Entry 7BZU (electron microscopy, 3.00 A resolution); this record covers chains B and C of the 5 polymer chains in the assembly.

Chain B:
Protein: Capsid protein VP2
Organism: Coxsackievirus A10
UniProtKB: G0YPI2 (G0YPI2_9ENTO); residues 1-255 here correspond to UniProt positions 70-324 (UniProt number = residue number + 69)
Chain sequence (255 residues; numbered 1 to 255; the number before each row is that of its first residue):
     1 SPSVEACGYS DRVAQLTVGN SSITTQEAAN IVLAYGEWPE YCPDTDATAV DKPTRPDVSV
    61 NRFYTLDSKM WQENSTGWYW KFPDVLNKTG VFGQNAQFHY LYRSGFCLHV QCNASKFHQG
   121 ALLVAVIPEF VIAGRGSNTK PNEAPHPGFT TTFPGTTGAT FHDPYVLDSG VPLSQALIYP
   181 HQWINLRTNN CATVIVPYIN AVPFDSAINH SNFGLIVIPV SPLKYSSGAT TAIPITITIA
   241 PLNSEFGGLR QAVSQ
Disordered / not traced: 1-9

Chain C:
Protein: Capsid protein VP3
Organism: Coxsackievirus A10
UniProtKB: G0YPI2 (G0YPI2_9ENTO); residues 1-240 here correspond to UniProt positions 325-564 (UniProt number = residue number + 324)
Chain sequence (240 residues; each row starts with the number of its first residue):
     1 GIPAELRPGT NQFLTTDDDT AAPILPGFTP TPTIHIPGEV HSLLELCRVE TILEVNNTTE
    61 ATGLTRLLIP VSSQNKADEL CAAFMVDPGR IGPWQSTLVG QICRYYTQWS GSLKVTFMFT
   121 GSFMATGKML VAYSPPGSAQ PANRETAMLG THVIWDFGLQ SSVSLVIPWI SNTHFRTAKT
   181 GGNYDYYTAG VVTLWYQTNY VVPPETPGEA YIIAMGAAQD NFTLKICKDT DEVTQQAVLQ
Disordered / not traced: 240

Interface between chain B and chain C:
Contacting residue pairs (66; chain B residue first):
  Arg-12(B) / Leu-159(C)
  Tyr-35(B) / Gly-38(C)
  Glu-37(B) / His-35(C)  salt bridge
  Glu-37(B) / Pro-37(C)
  Glu-37(B) / Gly-38(C)
  Asp-46(B) / Thr-33(C)
  Asp-46(B) / Ile-34(C)
  Asp-46(B) / His-35(C)
  Lys-116(B) / Ser-122(C)  hydrogen bond (backbone-side chain)
  Lys-116(B) / Phe-123(C)
  Lys-116(B) / Met-124(C)
  Phe-117(B) / Pro-204(C)
  Phe-117(B) / Glu-205(C)
  Phe-117(B) / Thr-206(C)
  Phe-117(B) / Pro-207(C)
  His-118(B) / Ser-122(C)
  Gln-119(B) / Gly-121(C)
  Gln-119(B) / Ser-122(C)
  Gln-119(B) / Glu-209(C)  hydrogen bond (side chain-backbone)
  Gln-119(B) / Ala-210(C)
  Gly-120(B) / Thr-120(C)
  Ala-121(B) / Thr-120(C)
  Pro-164(B) / Leu-64(C)  hydrophobic
  Tyr-165(B) / Glu-54(C)  hydrogen bond
  Tyr-165(B) / Gly-63(C)
  Tyr-165(B) / Leu-64(C)
  Ser-174(B) / Thr-51(C)
  Ser-174(B) / Ile-52(C)  hydrogen bond (backbone-backbone)
  Ser-174(B) / Leu-67(C)
  Ser-174(B) / Ser-96(C)  hydrogen bond
  Gln-175(B) / Ser-96(C)
  Gln-175(B) / Thr-97(C)  hydrogen bond (side chain-backbone)
  Gln-175(B) / Leu-98(C)
  Gln-175(B) / Gln-101(C)
  Leu-177(B) / Val-49(C)
  Leu-177(B) / Glu-50(C)
  Leu-177(B) / Ile-52(C)  hydrophobic
  Ile-178(B) / Val-49(C)  hydrophobic
  Trp-183(B) / Ile-213(C)  hydrophobic
  Asn-185(B) / Met-118(C)
  Asn-185(B) / Phe-119(C)  hydrogen bond (side chain-backbone)
  Asn-185(B) / Thr-120(C)
  Asn-185(B) / Ser-161(C)
  Arg-187(B) / Phe-119(C)
  Arg-187(B) / Gly-121(C)
  Arg-187(B) / Ser-122(C)  hydrogen bond (side chain-backbone)
  Arg-187(B) / Phe-123(C)
  Arg-187(B) / Ala-125(C)  hydrogen bond (side chain-backbone)
  Arg-187(B) / Phe-157(C)
  Arg-187(B) / Gly-158(C)  hydrogen bond (side chain-backbone)
  Thr-188(B) / Ser-161(C)
  Tyr-198(B) / Pro-37(C)
  Ile-199(B) / Pro-37(C)  hydrophobic
  Asn-200(B) / Ile-34(C)
  Asn-200(B) / Ile-36(C)
  Ala-201(B) / Ile-34(C)
  Val-202(B) / Ile-34(C)
  Val-220(B) / Leu-68(C)
  Val-220(B) / Ile-213(C)  hydrophobic
  Ser-221(B) / Thr-120(C)  hydrogen bond
  Ser-221(B) / Tyr-211(C)
  Lys-224(B) / Glu-209(C)
  Ser-226(B) / Glu-205(C)  hydrogen bond (side chain-backbone)
  Ser-226(B) / Thr-206(C)  hydrogen bond (side chain-backbone)
  Ser-226(B) / Pro-207(C)
  Ser-227(B) / Glu-205(C)
Other interface residues (no listed pair), chain B (35 interface residues in all): Leu-173, Pro-197, Pro-203, Pro-222, Tyr-225
Other interface residues (no listed pair), chain C (42 interface residues in all): Leu-46, Arg-66, Tyr-200

Overview:
35 residues of chain B and 42 residues of chain C are in contact, with 13 hydrogen bonds and 1 salt bridge.
Among the polar pairs are Glu-37(B)/His-35(C), Lys-116(B)/Ser-122(C) and Gln-119(B)/Glu-209(C).
Here chain B is Capsid protein VP2 and chain C is Capsid protein VP3, both from Coxsackievirus A10. Entry 7BZU
(Cryo-EM structure of mature Coxsackievirus A10 in complex with KRM1 at pH 5.5) was determined by electron
microscopy together with 7BZN, 7BZO, 7BZT, 7C4T, 7C4W, 7C4Y and 7C4Z from the same study.
